PDB entry 6QM8 | electron microscopy, 3.30 A resolution | chains I and J of the 28 polymer chains in the assembly

Chain I:
Name: Proteasome beta2 chain
Organism: Leishmania tarentolae
Amino-acid sequence (254 residues; row label = number of the first residue in the row):
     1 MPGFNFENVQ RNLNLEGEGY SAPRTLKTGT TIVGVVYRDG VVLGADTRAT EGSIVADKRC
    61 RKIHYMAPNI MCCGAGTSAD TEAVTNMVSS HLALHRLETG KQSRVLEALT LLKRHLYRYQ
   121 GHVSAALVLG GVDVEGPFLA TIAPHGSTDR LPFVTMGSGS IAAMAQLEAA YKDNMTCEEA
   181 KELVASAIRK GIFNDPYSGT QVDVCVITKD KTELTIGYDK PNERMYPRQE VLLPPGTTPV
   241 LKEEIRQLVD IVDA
Disordered / not traced: 1-29, 249-254

Chain J:
Name: Proteasome beta3 chain
Organism: Leishmania tarentolae
Amino-acid sequence (205 residues; row label = number of the first residue in the row):
     1 MSIMAYSGGS VMAMAGKECF VIISDNRLGE QLKTISTEVP KLHVVNDSIV YGLTGLRTDQ
    61 QTFANKVQFR TEMYKLREER DITGKAFAAM ITSMLYEARF GPWFVEPVIG SIDKSTGEVY
   121 LCATDLIGAP CEPEDYVCAG TAAESLHGMC EALWRPGMSP EELFEIAAQA MLSACDRDSL
   181 SGYGAVAMIV TKDKVTTRLI KGRKD
Disordered / not traced: 1

Interface between chain I and chain J:
Contacting residue pairs (64; chain I residue first):
  Glu51(I) - Glu106(J)
  Glu51(I) - Asp125(J)
  Ile54(I) - Glu144(J)
  Ile54(I) - His147(J)
  Ala56(I) - Cys131(J)  hydrophobic
  Asp57(I) - Cys131(J)
  Asp57(I) - Glu132(J)
  Asp57(I) - Pro133(J)
  Lys58(I) - Glu151(J)  salt bridge
  Thr77(I) - Ile127(J)
  Ala79(I) - Tyr96(J)
  Ala79(I) - Ile127(J)
  Ala79(I) - Ala129(J)
  Asp80(I) - Tyr96(J)  hydrogen bond
  Asp80(I) - Arg99(J)  salt bridge
  Ala83(I) - Tyr96(J)
  Tyr119(I) - Phe100(J)  hydrophobic
  His122(I) - Arg99(J)  hydrogen bond (backbone-side chain)
  His122(I) - Phe100(J)
  Val123(I) - Phe100(J)  hydrophobic
  Arg224(I) - Glu151(J)  salt bridge
  Arg228(I) - Glu151(J)  hydrogen bond (side chain-backbone)
  Arg228(I) - Ala152(J)
  Arg228(I) - Trp154(J)  hydrogen bond (side chain-backbone)
  Glu230(I) - Arg155(J)
  Val231(I) - Arg155(J)  hydrogen bond (backbone-side chain)
  Leu233(I) - Glu165(J)
  Leu233(I) - Ile166(J)  hydrophobic
  Leu233(I) - Gln169(J)
  Pro235(I) - Glu161(J)
  Pro235(I) - Glu165(J)
  Gly236(I) - Glu165(J)  hydrogen bond (backbone-side chain)
  Thr237(I) - Glu165(J)
  Thr237(I) - Gln169(J)
  Thr238(I) - Glu165(J)  hydrogen bond (backbone-side chain)
  Thr238(I) - Ala168(J)
  Thr238(I) - Gln169(J)  hydrogen bond
  Thr238(I) - Leu172(J)
  Thr238(I) - Ile200(J)
  Pro239(I) - Ile200(J)
  Pro239(I) - Lys201(J)  hydrogen bond (backbone-backbone)
  Val240(I) - Phe164(J)  hydrophobic
  Val240(I) - Arg198(J)
  Val240(I) - Leu199(J)
  Leu241(I) - Leu199(J)  hydrogen bond (backbone-backbone)
  Leu241(I) - Lys201(J)
  Lys242(I) - Arg198(J)
  Lys242(I) - Leu199(J)  hydrogen bond (backbone-backbone)
  Glu243(I) - Thr197(J)
  Glu243(I) - Arg198(J)  salt bridge
  Glu244(I) - Val195(J)
  Glu244(I) - Thr196(J)
  Glu244(I) - Thr197(J)  hydrogen bond (backbone-backbone)
  Ile245(I) - Lys194(J)
  Ile245(I) - Val195(J)
  Ile245(I) - Thr196(J)
  Arg246(I) - Asp47(J)
  Arg246(I) - Lys194(J)
  Arg246(I) - Val195(J)  hydrogen bond (backbone-backbone)
  Gln247(I) - Asp193(J)
  Gln247(I) - Lys194(J)
  Leu248(I) - Asp47(J)
  Leu248(I) - Lys192(J)
  Leu248(I) - Asp193(J)  hydrogen bond (backbone-backbone)
Other interface residues (no listed pair), chain I (35 interface residues in all): Val55, Ser78, Glu82, Pro234
Other interface residues (no listed pair), chain J (40 interface residues in all): Gly128, Pro130, Leu153, Pro156, Glu162, Thr191

Summary:
Chain I and chain J form an interface of 35 and 40 residues respectively; the contacts include 14 hydrogen
bonds and 4 salt bridges. Polar contacts include Lys58(I)-Glu151(J), Asp80(I)-Arg99(J) and
Arg224(I)-Glu151(J).
Chain I is Proteasome beta2 chain and chain J is Proteasome beta3 chain, both from Leishmania tarentolae; the
structure, Leishmania tarentolae proteasome 20S subunit apo structure, was determined by electron microscopy,
deposited together with 6QM7.
